Entry 8W8R (electron microscopy, 3.30 A resolution); this record covers chains A and B of the 5 polymer chains in the assembly.

== Chain A ==
Molecule: Guanine nucleotide-binding protein G(i) subunit alpha-1, Guanine nucleotide-binding protein G(s) subunit
From: Homo sapiens
UniProtKB: P63096 (GNAI1_HUMAN); residues 18-34 here correspond to UniProt positions 1-17 (UniProt number = residue number - 17)
Chain sequence (362 residues; each row starts with the number of its first residue; note: 16 numbers in that range are skipped by the numbering (no residue carries them; nothing is unmodelled there)):
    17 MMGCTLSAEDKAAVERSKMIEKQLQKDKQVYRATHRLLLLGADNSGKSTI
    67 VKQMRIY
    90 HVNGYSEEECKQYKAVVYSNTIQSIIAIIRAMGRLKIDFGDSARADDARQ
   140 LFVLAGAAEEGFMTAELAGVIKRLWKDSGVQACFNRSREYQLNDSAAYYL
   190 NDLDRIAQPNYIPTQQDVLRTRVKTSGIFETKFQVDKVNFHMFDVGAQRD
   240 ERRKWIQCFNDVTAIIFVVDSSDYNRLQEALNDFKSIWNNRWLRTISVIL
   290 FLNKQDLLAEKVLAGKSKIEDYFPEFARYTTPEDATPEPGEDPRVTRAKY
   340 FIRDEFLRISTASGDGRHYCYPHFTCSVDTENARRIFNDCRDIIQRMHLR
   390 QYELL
Disordered / not traced: 17-20, 90-211
Differences from the reference sequence: initiating methionine (17)
Curated features (UniProtKB/Swiss-Prot):
  - lipidation: G19 (N-myristoyl glycine), C20 (S-palmitoyl cysteine)

== Chain B ==
Molecule: Guanine nucleotide-binding protein G(I)/G(S)/G(T) subunit beta-1
From: Homo sapiens
UniProtKB: P62873 (GBB1_HUMAN); numbering as in UniProt (aligned over 2-340)
Chain sequence (341 residues; numbered 0 to 340; the number before each row is that of its first residue; numbering starts at 0):
     0 SGSELDQLRQEAEQLKNQIRDARKACADATLSQITNNIDPVGRIQMRTRR
    50 TLRGHLAKIYAMHWGTDSRLLVSASQDGKLIIWDSYTTNKVHAIPLRSSW
   100 VMTCAYAPSGNYVACGGLDNICSIYNLKTREGNVRVSRELAGHTGYLSCC
   150 RFLDDNQIVTSSGDTTCALWDIETGQQTTTFTGHTGDVMSLSLAPDTRLF
   200 VSGACDASAKLWDVREGMCRQTFTGHESDINAICFFPNGNAFATGSDDAT
   250 CRLFDLRADQELMTYSHDNIICGITSVSFSKSGRLLLAGYDDFNCNVWDA
   300 LKADRAGVLAGHDNRVSCLGVTDDGMAVATGSWDSFLKIWN
Disordered / not traced: 0-5
Differences from the reference sequence: expression tag (0-1)
Curated features (UniProtKB/Swiss-Prot):
  - modified residue: S2 (N-acetylserine), H266 (Phosphohistidine)
  - natural variant: L30 (L30F: In MRD42; uncertain significance), R52 (R52G: In MRD42), G64 (G64V: In MRD42), D76 (D76E: In MRD42; D76G: In MRD42), G77 (G77S: In MRD42), K78 (K78R: In MRD42), I80 (I80N: In MRD42; I80T: In MRD42), H91 (H91R: In MRD42; uncertain significance), A92 (A92T: In MRD42), P94 (P94S: In MRD42), L95 (L95P: In MRD42), R96 (R96L: In MRD42), 5 further natural variant entries in UniProt

== How chain A and chain B interact ==
Residue-residue contacts (45; chain A residue first):
  A29(A) - N88(B)
  R32(A) - V90(B)  hydrogen bond (side chain-backbone)
  R32(A) - H91(B)
  S33(A) - N88(B)
  S33(A) - K89(B)
  I36(A) - K89(B)
  E37(A) - K89(B)
  L40(A) - G53(B)
  L40(A) - K78(B)
  L40(A) - I80(B)  hydrophobic
  D43(A) - K78(B)  salt bridge
  K44(A) - L55(B)
  T214(A) - N119(B)  hydrogen bond (backbone-side chain)
  T214(A) - H142(B)
  G216(A) - L117(B)
  G216(A) - D118(B)
  G216(A) - N119(B)
  F232(A) - W99(B)  hydrophobic
  A236(A) - N119(B)  hydrogen bond (backbone-side chain)
  A236(A) - T143(B)
  Q237(A) - L117(B)  hydrogen bond (side chain-backbone)
  Q237(A) - N119(B)
  Q237(A) - Y145(B)
  R238(A) - G162(B)  hydrogen bond (side chain-backbone)
  R238(A) - D163(B)
  R238(A) - T184(B)
  R242(A) - C204(B)
  K243(A) - Y145(B)
  K243(A) - C204(B)
  K243(A) - D228(B)  salt bridge
  K243(A) - N230(B)
  W244(A) - L117(B)  hydrophobic
  W244(A) - Y145(B)
  Q246(A) - W332(B)
  C247(A) - K57(B)  hydrogen bond (backbone-side chain)
  C247(A) - Y59(B)
  C247(A) - Q75(B)
  C247(A) - W99(B)
  C247(A) - M101(B)  hydrophobic
  F248(A) - W99(B)  hydrophobic
  N249(A) - K57(B)
  N249(A) - W332(B)
  D250(A) - K57(B)  salt bridge
  W281(A) - D290(B)
  W281(A) - R314(B)
Other interface residues (no listed pair), chain A (27 interface residues in all): V30, Y47, S215, I217
Other interface residues (no listed pair), chain B (37 interface residues in all): A56, D76, A92, G141, G144, T164, D186, M188, D246

== Summary ==
27 residues of chain A and 37 residues of chain B are in contact, with 6 hydrogen bonds and 3 salt bridges.
Among the polar pairs are D43(A)-K78(B), K243(A)-D228(B) and D250(A)-K57(B).
Here chain A is Guanine nucleotide-binding protein G(i) subunit alpha-1, Guanine nucleotide-binding protein
G(s) subunit and chain B is Guanine nucleotide-binding protein G(I)/G(S)/G(T) subunit beta-1, both from Homo
sapiens. Entry 8W8R (Cryo-EM structure of the AA-14-bound GPR101-Gs complex) was determined by electron
microscopy, deposited together with 8W8S.
